PDB entry 8HC1 | electron microscopy, 2.30 A resolution | chains B and C of the 48 polymer chains in the assembly

# Chain B
Name: Urease subunit beta
Source organism: Helicobacter pylori 26695
Notes: EC 3.5.1.5
UniProt: P69996 (URE1_HELPY); residues 1-569 here = UniProt positions 1-569
Amino-acid sequence (569 residues; row label = number of the first residue in the row):
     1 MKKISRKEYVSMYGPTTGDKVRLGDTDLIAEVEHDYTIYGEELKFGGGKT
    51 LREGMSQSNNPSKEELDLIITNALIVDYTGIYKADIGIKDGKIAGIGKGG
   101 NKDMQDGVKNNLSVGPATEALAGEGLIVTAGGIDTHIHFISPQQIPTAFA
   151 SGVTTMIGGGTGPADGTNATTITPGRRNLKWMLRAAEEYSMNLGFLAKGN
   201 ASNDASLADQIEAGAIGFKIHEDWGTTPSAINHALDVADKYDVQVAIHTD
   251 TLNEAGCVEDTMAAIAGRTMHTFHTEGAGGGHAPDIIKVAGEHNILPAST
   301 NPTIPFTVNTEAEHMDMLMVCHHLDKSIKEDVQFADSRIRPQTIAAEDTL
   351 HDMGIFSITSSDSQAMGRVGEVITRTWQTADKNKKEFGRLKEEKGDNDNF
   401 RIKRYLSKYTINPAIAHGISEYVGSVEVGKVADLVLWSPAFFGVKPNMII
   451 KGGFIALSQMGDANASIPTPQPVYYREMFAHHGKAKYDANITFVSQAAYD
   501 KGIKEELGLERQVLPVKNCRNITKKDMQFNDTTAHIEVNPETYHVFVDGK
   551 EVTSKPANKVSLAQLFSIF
Curated features (UniProtKB/Swiss-Prot):
  - active site: His322 (Proton donor)
  - binding site (Ni(2+)): His136, His138, Lys219, His248, His274, Asp362
  - binding site (substrate): His221
  - modified residue: Lys219 (N6-carboxylysine)
Reported in the primary citation:
  - conformationally variable residues (helix shift, loop rearrangement, side-chain flip): Gly277 to Pro284, Glu330 to Arg340, Val538 to Val545
  - contacts within the chain: Arg338-Tyr543 (hydrogen bond)
  - mutagenesis - Y543A: abolished binding to Urease accessory protein UreH (chain C)
  - mutagenesis - D336A, Y543A: abolished catalytic activity
  - mutagenesis - D336A: unchanged binding to Urease accessory protein UreH (chain C)
  - catalytic residues: Lys219 (citing earlier work)

# Chain C
Name: Urease accessory protein UreH
Source organism: Helicobacter pylori 26695
UniProt: Q09067 (UREH_HELPY); residue numbers follow UniProt; this construct covers 1-265
Amino-acid sequence (273 residues; each row starts with the number of its first residue):
     1 MNTYAQESKLRLKTKIGADGRCVIEDNFFTPPFKLMAPFYPKDDLAEIML
    51 LAVSPGMMRGDAQDVQLNIGPNCKLRITSQSFEKIHNTEDGFASRDMHIV
   101 VGENAFLDFAPFPLIPFENAHFKGNTTISLRSSSQLLYSAIIVAGRVARN
   151 ELFKFNRLHTKISILQDEKPIYYDNTILDPKTTDLNNMCMFDGYTHYLNL
   201 VLVNCPIELSGVRECIEESEGVDGAVSETASSHLCVKALAKGSEPLLHLR
   251 EKIARLVTQTTTQKVWSHPQFEK
Unresolved in the structure: 261-273
Construct notes: engineered mutation Ala140 (Glu in Q09067); expression tag (266-273)
Reported in the primary citation:
  - conformationally variable residues (side-chain flip): Met36, Phe39, Gln80, Phe112
  - mutagenesis - D61A, S81K, E140A: abolished catalytic activity
  - mutagenesis - S81K, E140A: unchanged binding to Urease subunit beta (chain B)
  - mutagenesis - E140A: increased stability (proposed by the authors, not directly observed)

# Interface between chain B and chain C
Residue-residue contacts (53):
  Val308(B) with Ala5(C), hydrophobic; Gln6(C), hydrogen bond (backbone-side chain)
  Glu311(B) with Tyr4(C); Pro31(C)
  Ala312(B) with Pro31(C)
  His314(B) with Val53(C)
  Met315(B) with Lys34(C); Val53(C), hydrophobic
  Asp316(B) with Lys34(C), salt bridge
  Met319(B) with Met36(C), hydrophobic
  Lys326(B) with Met36(C); Phe39(C)
  Ser327(B) with Phe39(C)
  Ile328(B) with Phe39(C)
  Lys329(B) with Phe39(C); Glu47(C), salt bridge; Met49(C)
  Val332(B) with Phe39(C), hydrophobic; Met49(C), hydrophobic; Leu51(C), hydrophobic; Gln80(C), hydrogen bond (backbone-side chain)
  Gln333(B) with Met49(C); Gln80(C)
  Ala335(B) with Gln80(C), hydrogen bond (backbone-side chain)
  Ser337(B) with Val53(C); Ser54(C); Pro55(C)
  Arg338(B) with Pro55(C)
  Ile339(B) with Val53(C), hydrophobic; Ser54(C); Pro55(C)
  Arg340(B) with Thr3(C), hydrogen bond; Tyr4(C), hydrogen bond; Pro55(C); Gly56(C); Met58(C), hydrogen bond; Asp61(C), salt bridge
  Pro341(B) with Thr3(C); Tyr4(C)
  Gln342(B) with Thr3(C)
  Pro540(B) with His86(C)
  Glu541(B) with Met58(C); His86(C), hydrogen bond (backbone-side chain); Asn87(C), hydrogen bond; Arg146(C), salt bridge
  Thr542(B) with Met58(C); Asn87(C); Glu89(C)
  Tyr543(B) with Pro55(C); Met58(C), hydrophobic
  His544(B) with Arg59(C), hydrogen bond; Glu89(C), salt bridge
  Pro556(B) with Ala5(C), hydrophobic
Also at the interface, not in a pair above, chain B (29 interface residues in all): Thr307, Asn309, Asp336
Also at the interface, not in a pair above, chain C (26 interface residues in all): Ser79, Ser81, Phe112
From the paper, about this interface:
  - residue pairs: Val332(B)-Phe39(C) (hydrophobic contact), Val332(B)-Gln80(C) (backbone contact), Ala335(B)-Gln80(C) (backbone contact), Met49(C)-Val332(B) (hydrophobic contact), Leu51(C)-Val332(B) (hydrophobic contact), Asp61(C)-Arg340(B) (hydrogen bond)

# Overview
29 residues of chain B face 26 of chain C across their interface; the contacts include 9 hydrogen bonds and 5
salt bridges. Among the polar pairs are Asp316(B)-Lys34(C), Lys329(B)-Glu47(C) and Arg340(B)-Asp61(C). The
paper describes hydrophobic contacts between Val332(B) and Phe39(C), Met49(C) and Val332(B) and Leu51(C) and
Val332(B); backbone contacts between Val332(B) and Gln80(C) and Ala335(B) and Gln80(C); a hydrogen bond
between Asp61(C) and Arg340(B). From the paper: the catalytic residue Lys219(B); D61A, S81K and E140A of chain
C abolish catalytic activity; 5 substitutions were tested in all.
Here chain B is Urease subunit beta and chain C is Urease accessory protein UreH, both from Helicobacter
pylori 26695. Entry 8HC1 (CryoEM structure of Helicobacter pylori UreFD/urease complex) was determined by
electron microscopy (same publication as 8HCN).
